PDB entry 8AW2 | electron microscopy, 3.01 A resolution | chains A and E of the 5 polymer chains in the assembly

[Chain A (and E)]
Molecule: 5-hydroxytryptamine receptor 3A
Source organism: Mus musculus
Notes: chain E of this document is another copy of the same molecule, construct and numbering; everything in this record applies to it too
Reference sequence: P23979 (5HT3A_MOUSE); the construct has insertions or renumbered stretches relative to UniProt, so the offset changes along the chain: 6-276 = UniProt 32-302; 278-460 = UniProt 303-485
Amino-acid sequence (566 residues; row label = number of the first residue in the row; numbers below 1 keep their minus sign (Met-103 is residue -103)):
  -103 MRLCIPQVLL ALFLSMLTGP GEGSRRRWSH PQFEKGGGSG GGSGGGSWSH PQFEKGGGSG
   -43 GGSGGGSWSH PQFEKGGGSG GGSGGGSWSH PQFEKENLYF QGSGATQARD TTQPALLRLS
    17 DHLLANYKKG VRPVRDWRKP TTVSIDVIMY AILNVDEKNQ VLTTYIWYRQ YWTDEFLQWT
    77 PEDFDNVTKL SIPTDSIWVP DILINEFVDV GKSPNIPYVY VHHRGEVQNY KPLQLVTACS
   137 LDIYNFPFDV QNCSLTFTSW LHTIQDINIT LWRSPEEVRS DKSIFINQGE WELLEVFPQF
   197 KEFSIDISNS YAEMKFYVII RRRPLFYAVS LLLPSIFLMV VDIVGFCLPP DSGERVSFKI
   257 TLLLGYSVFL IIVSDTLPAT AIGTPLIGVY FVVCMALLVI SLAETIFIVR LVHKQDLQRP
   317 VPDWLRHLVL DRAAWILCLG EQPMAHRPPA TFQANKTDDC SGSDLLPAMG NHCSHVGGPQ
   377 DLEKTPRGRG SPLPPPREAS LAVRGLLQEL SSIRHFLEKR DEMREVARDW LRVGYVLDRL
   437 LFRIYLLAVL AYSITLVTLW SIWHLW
Disordered / not traced: -103 to 7, 330-398, 461-462
Construct notes: initiating methionine (-103); expression tag (-102 to 5, 461-462); insertion (277); conflict Ala329 (Ile354 in P23979)
Glycans and other covalent adducts: N-acetylglucosamine (NAG) linked to Asn82, Asn148, Asn164
Ligand contacts:
  - Vortioxetine (VTX), molecule 1: Ile44, Trp63, Tyr64, Arg65, Tyr126, Lys127, Arg169, Asp177, Ser179, Ile180
  - Vortioxetine (VTX), molecule 2: Asn101, Thr154, Ser155, Trp156, Phe199, Ile201, Tyr207
What the authors report for this chain:
  - binding site for Vortioxetine: Trp63, Tyr64, Asn101, Tyr126, Trp156
  - conformationally variable residues: Phe199

[Interface between chain A and chain E]
Residue-residue contacts (96; chain A residue first):
  Lys24(A) with Leu13(E)
  Gly26(A) with Ser87(E); Pro89(E)
  Val27(A) with Leu12(E); Leu13(E), hydrophobic; Ser16(E)
  Arg28(A) with Leu12(E)
  Val30(A) with Leu12(E), hydrophobic
  Arg31(A) with Pro10(E)
  Trp33(A) with Leu12(E), hydrophobic; Asp81(E), hydrogen bond (side chain-backbone); Asn82(E); Val83(E), hydrophobic
  Arg34(A) with Asp81(E), salt bridge
  Asn55(A) with Leu49(E)
  Phe72(A) with Pro10(E), hydrophobic; Leu13(E), hydrophobic
  Trp94(A) with Tyr114(E), hydrogen bond
  Val95(A) with Tyr114(E), hydrogen bond (backbone-side chain)
  Asp97(A) with Pro113(E); Tyr114(E)
  Leu99(A) with Ile112(E), hydrophobic
  Asn101(A) with Tyr46(E); Trp63(E)
  Glu102(A) with Tyr46(E)
  Phe103(A) with Tyr46(E); Tyr61(E); Pro110(E), hydrophobic
  Val104(A) with Leu49(E); Tyr61(E); Gln130(E), hydrogen bond (backbone-side chain)
  Asp105(A) with Lys108(E)
  Val106(A) with Lys108(E)
  Ala134(A) with Ile182(E), hydrophobic
  Ser136(A) with Gln184(E), hydrogen bond
  Trp156(A) with Trp63(E); Ile112(E); Tyr126(E), hydrogen bond (side chain-backbone); Lys127(E); Pro128(E)
  Leu157(A) with Tyr114(E); Val115(E); Tyr116(E); Tyr126(E), hydrophobic
  His158(A) with Ser87(E), hydrogen bond; Tyr114(E); Tyr116(E)
  Thr159(A) with Tyr116(E), hydrogen bond (backbone-side chain)
  Asp162(A) with Tyr116(E), hydrogen bond
  Gly249(A) with Glu250(E)
  Val252(A) with Leu244(E), hydrophobic; Glu250(E)
  Ser253(A) with Glu250(E)
  Ile256(A) with Phe254(E), hydrophobic
  Leu259(A) with Phe233(E), hydrophobic; Val237(E), hydrophobic
  Leu260(A) with Thr257(E); Gly261(E)
  Ile267(A) with Ile268(E), hydrophobic
  Ala275(A) with Phe222(E)
  Thr276(A) with Phe222(E)
  Ala277(A) with Arg219(E); Phe222(E)
  Thr280(A) with Val225(E)
  Val288(A) with Leu229(E), hydrophobic
  Met291(A) with Phe233(E), hydrophobic
  Ile302(A) with Val240(E), hydrophobic; Cys243(E), hydrophobic; Leu244(E); Phe254(E), hydrophobic
  Val305(A) with Leu244(E), hydrophobic
  Arg306(A) with Cys243(E), hydrogen bond (side chain-backbone); Arg435(E)
  His309(A) with Pro245(E); Asp247(E), salt bridge; Ser248(E)
  Gln311(A) with Asp247(E); Leu427(E); Tyr431(E)
  Asp312(A) with Arg420(E); Arg424(E)
  Leu313(A) with Arg428(E)
  Gly401(A) with Leu403(E)
  Leu402(A) with Leu403(E)
  Glu405(A) with Leu403(E); Leu406(E); Ser407(E), hydrogen bond (side chain-backbone); Arg410(E)
  Leu406(A) with Leu406(E), hydrophobic
  Ser408(A) with Arg410(E)
  Ile409(A) with Arg410(E); Leu413(E), hydrophobic
  Phe412(A) with Leu413(E), hydrophobic; Glu414(E)
  Lys415(A) with Asp417(E), salt bridge
  Arg416(A) with Arg420(E)
Also at the interface, not in a pair above, chain A (62 interface residues in all): Lys25, Gln56, Asn205, Val295, Leu298, Ala299
Also at the interface, not in a pair above, chain E (66 interface residues in all): Ala11, Lys85, Ser109, Gln124, Gly185, Leu221, Phe242, Leu260, Leu402, Ile409

[In short]
The interface between chain A and chain E involves 62 residues on one side and 66 on the other, with 11
hydrogen bonds and 3 salt bridges. Among the polar pairs are Arg34(A)-Asp81(E), His309(A)-Asp247(E) and
Lys415(A)-Asp417(E). From the paper: a binding site for Vortioxetine at Trp63(A), Tyr64(A) and Asn101(A) among
others; conformational variability at Phe199(A).
Chain A and chain E are both 5-hydroxytryptamine receptor 3A (Mus musculus); the structure, Mouse serotonin
5-HT3A receptor in complex with vortioxetine, was determined by electron microscopy (same publication as 8BL8,
8BLA, 8BLB and 8AXD).
